2AD8 - chains A and C of the 4 polymer chains in the assembly; structure by X-ray diffraction, 1.60 A resolution.

Chain A (and C):
Molecule: Methanol dehydrogenase subunit 1
Organism: Methylophilus methylotrophus
Notes: EC 1.1.99.8; chain C of this document is another copy of the same molecule, construct and numbering; everything in this record applies to it too
UniProtKB: P38539 (DHM1_METME); residues 1-571 here correspond to UniProt positions 3-573 (UniProt number = residue number + 2)
Amino-acid sequence (571 residues; row label = number of the first residue in the row):
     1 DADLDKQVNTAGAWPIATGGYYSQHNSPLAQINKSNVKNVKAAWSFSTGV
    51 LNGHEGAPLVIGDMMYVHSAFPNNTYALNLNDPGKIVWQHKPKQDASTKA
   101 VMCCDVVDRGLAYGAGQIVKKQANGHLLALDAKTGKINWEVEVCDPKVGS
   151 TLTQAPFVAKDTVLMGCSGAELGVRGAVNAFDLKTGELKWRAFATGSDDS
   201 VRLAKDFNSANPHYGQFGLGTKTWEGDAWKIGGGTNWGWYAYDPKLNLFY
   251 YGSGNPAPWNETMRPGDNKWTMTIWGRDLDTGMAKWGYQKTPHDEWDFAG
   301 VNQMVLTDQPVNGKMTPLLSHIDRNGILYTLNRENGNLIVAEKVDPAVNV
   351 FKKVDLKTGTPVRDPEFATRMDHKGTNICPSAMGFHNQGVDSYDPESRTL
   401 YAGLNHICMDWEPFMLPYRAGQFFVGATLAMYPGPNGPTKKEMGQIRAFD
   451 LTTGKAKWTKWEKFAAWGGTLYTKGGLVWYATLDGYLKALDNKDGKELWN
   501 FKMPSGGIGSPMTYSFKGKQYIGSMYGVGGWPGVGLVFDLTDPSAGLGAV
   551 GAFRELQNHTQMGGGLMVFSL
Disulfides: Cys103-Cys104, Cys144-Cys167, Cys379-Cys408
Metal / ion sites: Ca2+: Glu171, Asn255, Asp297 (together with pyrroloquinoline quinone)
Ligand contacts: pyrroloquinoline quinone (PQQ): Glu55, Cys103, Cys104, Val107, Arg109, Thr153, Ser168, Gly169, Ala170, Glu171, Thr235, Trp237, Asn255, Asp297, Ala299, Arg324, Asn387, Gln388, Trp467, Gly530, Trp531, Pro532

How chain A and chain C interact:
Contacting residue pairs - 55 pairs, chain A then chain C:
  Ala42(A) - Ala42(C)  hydrophobic
  Ala42(A) - Phe501(C)
  Ala43(A) - Phe501(C)
  Trp44(A) - Phe501(C)  hydrophobic
  Trp44(A) - Lys502(C)
  Ser45(A) - Lys502(C)  hydrogen bond (side chain-backbone)
  Ser45(A) - Met503(C)
  Ser45(A) - Pro504(C)
  Phe46(A) - Pro504(C)
  Ser47(A) - Pro504(C)  hydrogen bond (backbone-backbone)
  Ser47(A) - Gln561(C)
  Ser47(A) - Met562(C)  hydrogen bond (side chain-backbone)
  Ser47(A) - Gly563(C)
  Thr48(A) - Gln561(C)
  Gly49(A) - Leu51(C)
  Gly49(A) - Met562(C)  hydrogen bond (backbone-backbone)
  Leu51(A) - Gly49(C)
  Leu51(A) - Leu51(C)  hydrophobic
  Tyr76(A) - Gln561(C)  hydrogen bond
  Gly84(A) - Tyr486(C)
  Gly84(A) - His559(C)
  Lys85(A) - Asn558(C)
  Ile86(A) - Gln557(C)
  Ile86(A) - Asn558(C)  hydrogen bond (backbone-backbone)
  Gln89(A) - Gln557(C)  hydrogen bond (side chain-backbone)
  Gln89(A) - Asn558(C)
  Gln89(A) - Gln561(C)
  Lys91(A) - Gln561(C)  hydrogen bond
  Tyr486(A) - Gly84(C)
  Phe501(A) - Ala42(C)
  Phe501(A) - Ala43(C)
  Phe501(A) - Trp44(C)  hydrophobic
  Lys502(A) - Trp44(C)
  Lys502(A) - Ser45(C)  hydrogen bond (backbone-side chain)
  Met503(A) - Ser45(C)
  Pro504(A) - Ser45(C)
  Pro504(A) - Phe46(C)
  Pro504(A) - Ser47(C)  hydrogen bond (backbone-backbone)
  Pro504(A) - Tyr526(C)
  Tyr526(A) - Pro504(C)
  Gln557(A) - Ile86(C)
  Gln557(A) - Gln89(C)  hydrogen bond (backbone-side chain)
  Asn558(A) - Lys85(C)
  Asn558(A) - Ile86(C)  hydrogen bond (backbone-backbone)
  Asn558(A) - Gln89(C)
  His559(A) - Gly84(C)
  Gln561(A) - Ser47(C)
  Gln561(A) - Thr48(C)
  Gln561(A) - Tyr76(C)  hydrogen bond
  Gln561(A) - Ile86(C)
  Gln561(A) - Gln89(C)
  Gln561(A) - Lys91(C)  hydrogen bond
  Met562(A) - Ser47(C)  hydrogen bond (backbone-side chain)
  Met562(A) - Gly49(C)  hydrogen bond (backbone-backbone)
  Gly563(A) - Ser47(C)
Also at the interface, not in a pair above, chain A (34 interface residues in all): Lys41, Val50, Asp82, Pro83, Ser505, Thr560, Met567
Also at the interface, not in a pair above, chain C (34 interface residues in all): Lys41, Val50, Asp82, Pro83, Ser505, Thr560, Met567

In short:
Chain A and chain C each contribute 34 residues to their interface; the contacts include 16 hydrogen bonds.
Polar pairs include Ser45(A)-Lys502(C), Ser47(A)-Met562(C) and Tyr76(A)-Gln561(C). Chain A binds
pyrroloquinoline quinone. Glu171(A), Asn255(A) and Asp297(A) form the Ca2+ site.
Chain A and chain C are both Methanol dehydrogenase subunit 1 (Methylophilus methylotrophus); the structure,
crystal structure of methanol dehydrogenase from M. W3A1 (form C) in the presence of ethanol, was determined
by X-ray diffraction (same publication as 2AD6 and 2AD7).
